PDB entry 7QY5 | X-ray diffraction, 2.77 A resolution | chains B and D of the 6 polymer chains in the assembly

[Chain B (and D)]
Name: NURS complex subunit pir2
From: Schizosaccharomyces pombe
Notes: chain D of this document is another copy of the same molecule, construct and numbering; everything in this record applies to it too
UniProt: O94326 (PIR2_SCHPO); residues 206-530 here = UniProt positions 206-530
Sequence (338 residues; row label = number of the first residue in the row):
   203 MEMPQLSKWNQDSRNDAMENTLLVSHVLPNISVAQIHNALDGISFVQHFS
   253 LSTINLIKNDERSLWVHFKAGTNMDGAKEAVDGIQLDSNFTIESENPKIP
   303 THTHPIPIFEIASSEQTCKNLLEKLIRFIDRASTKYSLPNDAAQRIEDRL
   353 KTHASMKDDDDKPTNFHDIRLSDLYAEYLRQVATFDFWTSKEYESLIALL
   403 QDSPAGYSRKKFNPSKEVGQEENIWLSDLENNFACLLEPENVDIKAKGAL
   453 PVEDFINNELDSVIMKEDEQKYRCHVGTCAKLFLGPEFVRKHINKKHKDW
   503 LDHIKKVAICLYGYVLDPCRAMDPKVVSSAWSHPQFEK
Unresolved in the structure: 203-206, 360-363, 531-540 (chain D: 203-206, 359-361, 421, 531-540)
Differences from the reference sequence: initiating methionine (203); expression tag (204-205, 531-540)
Ion coordination: Zn2+: Cys-476, Cys-481, His-494, His-499
Curated features (UniProtKB/Swiss-Prot):
  - zinc finger: Tyr-474 to His-499 (C2H2-type)
  - mutagenesis: Ser-316 (S316P: Decreases cell population growth at high temperature; when associated with L-165)
Reported in the primary citation:
  - Zn2+ coordination: Cys-476, Cys-481, His-494, His-499
  - conformationally variable residues (domain motion): Val-420 to Gly-421

[Chain B / chain D interface]
Residue-residue contacts (72; chain B residue first):
  Ile-256(B) / Ala-523(D)
  Leu-258(B) / Pro-526(D)
  Ile-259(B) / Pro-526(D)  hydrophobic
  Ile-310(B) / Trp-427(D)  hydrophobic
  Phe-311(B) / Glu-424(D)
  Phe-311(B) / Trp-427(D)  hydrophobic
  Glu-312(B) / Glu-424(D)
  Ile-313(B) / Glu-424(D)  hydrogen bond (backbone-side chain)
  Ile-313(B) / Asn-425(D)
  Ile-313(B) / Trp-427(D)  hydrophobic
  Ile-313(B) / Leu-428(D)  hydrophobic
  Ala-314(B) / Trp-427(D)  hydrophobic
  Thr-319(B) / Leu-428(D)
  Asn-322(B) / Glu-432(D)  hydrogen bond
  Lys-326(B) / Glu-432(D)
  Lys-326(B) / Phe-435(D)
  Arg-329(B) / Leu-439(D)
  Arg-329(B) / Glu-440(D)  salt bridge
  Phe-330(B) / Phe-435(D)  hydrophobic
  Phe-330(B) / Leu-438(D)  hydrophobic
  Phe-330(B) / Leu-439(D)  hydrophobic
  Arg-333(B) / Leu-438(D)  hydrogen bond (side chain-backbone)
  Arg-333(B) / Leu-439(D)
  Phe-387(B) / Leu-438(D)  hydrophobic
  Phe-389(B) / Leu-431(D)
  Phe-389(B) / Phe-435(D)
  Trp-390(B) / Leu-431(D)
  Thr-391(B) / Cys-521(D)  hydrogen bond (backbone-side chain)
  Ser-392(B) / Asn-434(D)
  Ser-392(B) / Phe-435(D)
  Ser-392(B) / Leu-438(D)
  Ser-392(B) / Pro-520(D)
  Ser-392(B) / Cys-521(D)
  Lys-393(B) / Cys-521(D)  hydrogen bond (side chain-backbone)
  Val-420(B) / Val-420(D)  hydrophobic
  Val-420(B) / Gln-422(D)
  Glu-424(B) / Phe-311(D)
  Glu-424(B) / Glu-312(D)
  Glu-424(B) / Ile-313(D)  hydrogen bond (side chain-backbone)
  Asn-425(B) / Ile-313(D)
  Asn-425(B) / Gln-422(D)
  Trp-427(B) / Ile-310(D)  hydrophobic
  Trp-427(B) / Phe-311(D)  hydrophobic
  Trp-427(B) / Ile-313(D)  hydrophobic
  Trp-427(B) / Ala-314(D)  hydrophobic
  Leu-428(B) / Ile-313(D)  hydrophobic
  Leu-428(B) / Thr-319(D)
  Leu-431(B) / Phe-389(D)
  Leu-431(B) / Trp-390(D)
  Leu-431(B) / Thr-391(D)
  Leu-431(B) / Ser-392(D)
  Glu-432(B) / Asn-322(D)  hydrogen bond
  Asn-434(B) / Ser-392(D)
  Phe-435(B) / Lys-326(D)
  Phe-435(B) / Phe-330(D)  hydrophobic
  Phe-435(B) / Phe-389(D)
  Phe-435(B) / Ser-392(D)
  Leu-438(B) / Phe-330(D)  hydrophobic
  Leu-438(B) / Arg-333(D)  hydrogen bond (backbone-side chain)
  Leu-438(B) / Phe-387(D)  hydrophobic
  Leu-438(B) / Ser-392(D)
  Leu-439(B) / Arg-329(D)
  Leu-439(B) / Phe-330(D)  hydrophobic
  Glu-440(B) / Arg-329(D)  salt bridge
  Pro-520(B) / Ser-392(D)
  Cys-521(B) / Thr-391(D)  hydrogen bond (side chain-backbone)
  Cys-521(B) / Ser-392(D)
  Cys-521(B) / Lys-393(D)  hydrogen bond (backbone-side chain)
  Ala-523(B) / Ile-256(D)
  Pro-526(B) / Leu-258(D)
  Pro-526(B) / Ile-259(D)  hydrophobic
  Val-529(B) / Ile-259(D)  hydrophobic
Interface residues without a listed pair, chain B (41 interface residues in all): Leu-323, Glu-419, Glu-423, Met-524
Interface residues without a listed pair, chain D (40 interface residues in all): Leu-323, Glu-423, Met-524

[In short]
The interface between chain B and chain D involves 41 residues on one side and 40 on the other, with 10
hydrogen bonds and 2 salt bridges. Among the polar pairs are Arg-329(B)/Glu-440(D), Ile-313(B)/Glu-424(D) and
Asn-322(B)/Glu-432(D). The paper reports Zn2+ coordination by Cys-476(B), Cys-481(B) and His-494(B) among
others; conformational variability at Val-420(B).
Both chains are NURS complex subunit pir2 (Schizosaccharomyces pombe). Entry 7QY5 (Crystal structure of the
S.pombe Ars2-Red1 complex) was determined by X-ray diffraction, deposited together with 7QUU.
